2R69 - chains A and L of the 3 polymer chains in the assembly; structure by X-ray diffraction, 3.80 A resolution.

# Chain A
Name: Major envelope protein E
Organism: Dengue virus 2 Thailand/16681/84
UniProt: P18356 (POLG_DEN2U); residues 298-394 here correspond to UniProt positions 478-574 (UniProt number = residue number + 180)
Chain sequence (97 residues; numbered 298 to 394; the number before each row is that of its first residue):
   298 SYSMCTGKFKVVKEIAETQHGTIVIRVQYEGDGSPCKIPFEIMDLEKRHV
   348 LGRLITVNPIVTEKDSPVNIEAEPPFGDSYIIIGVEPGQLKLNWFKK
Cystine bridges: Cys302-Cys333

# Chain L
Name: Light chain of 1A1D-2
Organism: Mus musculus
Notes: fragment: Fab
Chain sequence (212 residues; row label = number of the first residue in the row; note: 1 number in that range is skipped by the numbering (no residue carries it; nothing is unmodelled there)):
     1 DIVLTQSPASLAVSLGQRATISCRASESVVRYGNSFMHWYQQKPGQPPKL
    51 LIYRASSLESGIPTRFSGSGSRTDFTLTINPVEADDVATYYCQQTNVDPW
   101 AFGGGTKLEIKRADAAPTVSIFPPSSEQLTSGGASVVCFLNNFYPKDINV
   151 KWKIDGSERQNGVLNSWTDQDSKDSTYSMSSTLTLTKDEYERHNSYTCEA
   201 T
   203 SPIVKSFNRNE
Disordered / not traced: 203-206, 210-213
Cystine bridges: Cys23-Cys92, Cys138-Cys198

# How chain A and chain L interact
Residue-residue contacts (12; chain A residue first):
  Lys305(A) - Tyr53(L)
  Lys305(A) - Arg54(L)
  Phe306(A) - Arg54(L)  hydrogen bond (backbone-side chain)
  Lys307(A) - Arg54(L)
  Glu311(A) - Arg31(L)  salt bridge
  Glu311(A) - Tyr32(L)
  Ile312(A) - Tyr32(L)  hydrophobic
  Glu327(A) - Tyr53(L)  hydrogen bond
  Glu327(A) - Leu58(L)
  Glu327(A) - Glu59(L)
  Lys388(A) - Asn34(L)
  Asn390(A) - Tyr32(L)
Other interface residues (no listed pair), chain A (12 interface residues in all): Val308, Gln386, Leu387, Trp391
Other interface residues (no listed pair), chain L (8 interface residues in all): Ser56

# Overview
Chain A and chain L form an interface of 12 and 8 residues respectively, with 2 hydrogen bonds and 1 salt
bridge. Polar contacts include Glu311(A)-Arg31(L), Phe306(A)-Arg54(L) and Glu327(A)-Tyr53(L).
Chain A is Major envelope protein E (Dengue virus 2 Thailand/16681/84) and chain L is Light chain of 1A1D-2
(Mus musculus); the structure, Crystal structure of Fab 1A1D-2 complexed with E-DIII of Dengue virus at 3.8
angstrom resolution, was determined by X-ray diffraction, deposited together with 2R29 and 2R6P.
